PDB entry 7WU3 | electron microscopy, 3.10 A resolution | chains A and B of the 5 polymer chains in the assembly

# Chain A
Molecule: Guanine nucleotide-binding protein G(s) subunit alpha isoforms short
From: Homo sapiens
Sequence (243 residues; numbered 11 to 394; 141 numbers in that range are skipped by the numbering (no residue carries them; nothing is unmodelled there); the number before each row is that of its first residue):
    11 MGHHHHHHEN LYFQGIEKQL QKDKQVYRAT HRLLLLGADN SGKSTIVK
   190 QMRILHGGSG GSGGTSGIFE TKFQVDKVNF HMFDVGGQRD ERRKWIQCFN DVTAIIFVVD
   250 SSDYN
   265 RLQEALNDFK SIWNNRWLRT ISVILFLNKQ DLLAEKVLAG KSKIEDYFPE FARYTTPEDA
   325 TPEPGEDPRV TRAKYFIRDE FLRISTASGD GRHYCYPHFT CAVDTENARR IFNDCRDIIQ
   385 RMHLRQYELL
Disordered / not traced: 11-25, 190-206

# Chain B
Molecule: Guanine nucleotide-binding protein G(I)/G(S)/G(T) subunit beta-1
From: Homo sapiens
UniProtKB: P62873 (GBB1_HUMAN); residue numbers follow UniProt; this construct covers 2-340
Sequence (351 residues; numbered -10 to 340; the number before each row is that of its first residue; numbers below 1 keep their minus sign (Met-10 is residue -10)):
   -10 MHHHHHHGSL LQSELDQLRQ EAEQLKNQIR DARKACADAT LSQITNNIDP VGRIQMRTRR
    50 TLRGHLAKIY AMHWGTDSRL LVSASQDGKL IIWDSYTTNK VHAIPLRSSW VMTCAYAPSG
   110 NYVACGGLDN ICSIYNLKTR EGNVRVSREL AGHTGYLSCC RFLDDNQIVT SSGDTTCALW
   170 DIETGQQTTT FTGHTGDVMS LSLAPDTRLF VSGACDASAK LWDVREGMCR QTFTGHESDI
   230 NAICFFPNGN AFATGSDDAT CRLFDLRADQ ELMTYSHDNI ICGITSVSFS KSGRLLLAGY
   290 DDFNCNVWDA LKADRAGVLA GHDNRVSCLG VTDDGMAVAT GSWDSFLKIW N
Disordered / not traced: -10 to 1
Sequence notes: expression tag (-10 to 1)
Swiss-Prot annotation at these positions:
  - modified residue: Ser2 (N-acetylserine), His266 (Phosphohistidine)
  - natural variant: Leu30 (L30F: In MRD42; uncertain significance), Arg52 (R52G: In MRD42), Gly64 (G64V: In MRD42), Asp76 (D76E: In MRD42; D76G: In MRD42), Gly77 (G77S: In MRD42), Lys78 (K78R: In MRD42), Ile80 (I80N: In MRD42; I80T: In MRD42), His91 (H91R: In MRD42; uncertain significance), Ala92 (A92T: In MRD42), Pro94 (P94S: In MRD42), Leu95 (L95P: In MRD42), Arg96 (R96L: In MRD42), 5 further natural variant entries in UniProt

# How chain A and chain B interact
Pairs across the interface (46; chain A residue first):
  Ile26(A) with Lys89(B); His91(B); Ala92(B)
  Glu27(A) with Lys89(B), salt bridge
  Leu30(A) with Lys89(B)
  Asp33(A) with Leu55(B); Lys78(B), salt bridge
  Lys34(A) with Leu55(B)
  Tyr37(A) with Leu55(B), hydrophobic; Ala56(B)
  Arg38(A) with Leu55(B)
  Phe222(A) with Trp99(B)
  Gly226(A) with Asn119(B); Thr143(B)
  Gln227(A) with Leu117(B), hydrogen bond (side chain-backbone); Asn119(B), hydrogen bond; Gly144(B); Tyr145(B), hydrogen bond (side chain-backbone)
  Arg228(A) with Gly162(B), hydrogen bond (side chain-backbone); Asp163(B); Thr164(B); Asp186(B), salt bridge
  Glu230(A) with Asp186(B)
  Arg232(A) with Cys204(B), hydrogen bond (side chain-backbone); Asp228(B), salt bridge
  Lys233(A) with Tyr145(B); Met188(B); Cys204(B); Asp228(B), salt bridge; Asn230(B); Asp246(B), salt bridge
  Trp234(A) with Met101(B), hydrophobic; Leu117(B), hydrophobic
  Gln236(A) with Arg314(B); Trp332(B)
  Cys237(A) with Lys57(B), hydrogen bond (backbone-side chain); Gln75(B); Trp99(B); Met101(B), hydrophobic
  Phe238(A) with Trp99(B), hydrophobic; Leu117(B), hydrophobic
  Asn239(A) with Lys57(B), hydrogen bond; Trp332(B)
  Trp281(A) with Asp290(B); Arg314(B); Trp332(B), hydrophobic
Also at the interface, not in a pair above, chain A (25 interface residues in all): Arg42, Val224, Asp240, Val241, Arg280
Also at the interface, not in a pair above, chain B (31 interface residues in all): Gly53, Asp76, Ile80, Val90

# Summary
The interface between chain A and chain B involves 25 residues on one side and 31 on the other, with 7
hydrogen bonds and 6 salt bridges. Polar contacts include Glu27(A)-Lys89(B), Asp33(A)-Lys78(B) and
Arg228(A)-Asp186(B).
Chain A is Guanine nucleotide-binding protein G(s) subunit alpha isoforms short and chain B is Guanine
nucleotide-binding protein G(I)/G(S)/G(T) subunit beta-1, both from Homo sapiens; the structure, Cryo-EM
structure of the adhesion GPCR ADGRF1 in complex with miniGs, was determined by electron microscopy (same
publication as 7WU2, 7WU4 and 7WU5).
